6XKE - chain A; structure by X-ray diffraction, 1.55 A resolution.

== Chain A ==
Molecule: Albicin
Source organism: Anopheles albimanus
UniProtKB: A0A1Y9G8D0 (A0A1Y9G8D0_ANOAL); residues 1-116 here correspond to UniProt positions 27-142 (UniProt number = residue number + 26)
Chain sequence (116 residues; row label = number of the first residue in the row):
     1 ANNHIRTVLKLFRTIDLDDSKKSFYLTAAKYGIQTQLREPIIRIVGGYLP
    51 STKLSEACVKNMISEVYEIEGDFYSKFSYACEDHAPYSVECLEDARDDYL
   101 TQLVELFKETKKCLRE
Disulfide bonds: Cys58-Cys113, Cys81-Cys91

== Overview ==
Chain A is Albicin (Anopheles albimanus); the structure, Structure of a mosquito complement inhibitor from
Anopheles albimanus, was determined by X-ray diffraction (same publication as 6XL7 and 6XMB).
